PDB entry 6PEM | electron microscopy, 3.50 A resolution | chains b and c of the 74 polymer chains in the assembly

== Chain b (and c) ==
Name: Protein PrgH
Source organism: Salmonella typhimurium (strain LT2 / SGSC1412 / ATCC 700720)
Notes: chain c of this document is another copy of the same molecule, construct and numbering; everything in this record applies to it too
Reference sequence: P41783 (PRGH_SALTY); residues 1-392 here = UniProt positions 1-392
Chain sequence (392 residues; numbered 1 to 392; the number before each row is that of its first residue):
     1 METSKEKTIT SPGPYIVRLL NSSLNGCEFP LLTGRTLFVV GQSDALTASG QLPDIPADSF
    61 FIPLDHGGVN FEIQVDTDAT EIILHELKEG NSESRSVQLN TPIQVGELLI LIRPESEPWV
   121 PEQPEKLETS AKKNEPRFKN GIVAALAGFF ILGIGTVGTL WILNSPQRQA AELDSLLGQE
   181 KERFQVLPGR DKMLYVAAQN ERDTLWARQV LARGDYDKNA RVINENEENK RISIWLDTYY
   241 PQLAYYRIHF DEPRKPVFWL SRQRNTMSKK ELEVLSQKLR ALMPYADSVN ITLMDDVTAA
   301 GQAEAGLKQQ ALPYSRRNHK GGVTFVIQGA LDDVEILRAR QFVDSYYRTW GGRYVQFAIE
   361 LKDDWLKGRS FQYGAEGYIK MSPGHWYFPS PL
Unresolved in the structure: 1-170

== How chain b and chain c interact ==
Contacting residue pairs - 37 pairs, chain b then chain c:
  M193(b) - E182(c)
  L211(b) - Q179(c)
  A212(b) - Q179(c)
  R221(b) - E182(c)
  I234(b) - D251(c)
  I234(b) - R348(c)
  D237(b) - T349(c)
  T238(b) - H249(c)
  T238(b) - D251(c)  hydrogen bond
  T238(b) - W259(c)
  Y239(b) - E252(c)
  Q242(b) - T298(c)
  Q242(b) - Q302(c)
  H319(b) - K308(c)
  H319(b) - Q309(c)
  G321(b) - Q309(c)
  T324(b) - Q309(c)
  R353(b) - Q309(c)
  Y354(b) - Q309(c)
  Q356(b) - Q309(c)
  E360(b) - E335(c)
  E360(b) - R338(c)  salt bridge
  L366(b) - W365(c)  hydrophobic
  K367(b) - L392(c)
  R369(b) - L392(c)  hydrogen bond (side chain-backbone)
  G377(b) - Y378(c)  hydrogen bond (backbone-side chain)
  I379(b) - W365(c)  hydrophobic
  M381(b) - P391(c)
  M381(b) - L392(c)  hydrophobic
  Y387(b) - W365(c)
  Y387(b) - F388(c)
  F388(b) - Y373(c)  hydrophobic
  F388(b) - Y378(c)
  P389(b) - W365(c)  hydrophobic
  P389(b) - Y378(c)  hydrogen bond (backbone-side chain)
  S390(b) - L366(c)
  S390(b) - F371(c)
Interface residues without a listed pair, chain b (36 interface residues in all): G214, W235, P241, R317, G322, V326, A358, A375, E376, P391
Interface residues without a listed pair, chain c (29 interface residues in all): V257, M294, A305, Q310, A311, V334, R369

== Overview ==
The interface between chain b and chain c involves 36 residues on one side and 29 on the other, with 4
hydrogen bonds and 1 salt bridge. Polar pairs include E360(b)-R338(c), T238(b)-D251(c) and R369(b)-L392(c).
Both chains are Protein PrgH (Salmonella typhimurium (strain LT2 / SGSC1412 / ATCC 700720)). Entry 6PEM
(Focussed refinement of InvGN0N1:SpaPQR:PrgHK from Salmonella SPI-1 injectisome NC-base) was determined by
electron microscopy, deposited together with 6PEE, 6PEP, 6Q14, 6Q15 and 6Q16.
